4XML - chains L and H; structure by X-ray diffraction, 2.68 A resolution.

# Chain L
Protein: Light chain of HIV-1 gp120 V3-specific human monoclonal antibody 2424
Source organism: Homo sapiens
Notes: antibody fragment or engineered binder
Sequence (215 residues; row label = number of the first residue in the row; a row labelled like 27A-27E holds insertion residues (27A, then the next letters in order)):
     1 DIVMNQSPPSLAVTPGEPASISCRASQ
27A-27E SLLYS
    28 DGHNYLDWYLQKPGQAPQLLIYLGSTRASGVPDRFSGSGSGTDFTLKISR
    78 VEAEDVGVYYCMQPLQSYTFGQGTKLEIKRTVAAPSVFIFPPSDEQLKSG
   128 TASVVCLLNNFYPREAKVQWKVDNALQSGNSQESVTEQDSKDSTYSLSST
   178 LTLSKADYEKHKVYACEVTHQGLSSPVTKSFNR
Cystine bridges: Cys23-Cys88, Cys133-Cys193

# Chain H
Protein: Heavy chain of HIV-1 gp120 V3-specific human monoclonal antibody 2424
Source organism: Homo sapiens
Notes: antibody fragment or engineered binder
Sequence (223 residues; row label = number of the first residue in the row; a row labelled like 82A-82C holds insertion residues (82A, then the next letters in order)):
     1 EVQLVGSGGGLIQPGGSLRLSCAASDFSVSEYYMTWVRQAPGKGLEWVAV
    51 LYKDGSQFYAPSVKGRFIVSRDNSKNSLYLQM
82A-82C NNL
    83 RGEDTAVYFCARENADYG
100A-100G SDYYFGM
   101 DVWGQGTAVAVSSASTKGPSVFPLAPSSKSTSGGTAALGCLVKDYFPEPV
   151 TVSWNSGALTSSVHTFPAVLQSSGLYSLSSVVTVPSSSLGTQTYICNVNH
   201 KPSNTKVDKKAEP
Unresolved in the structure: 127-131
Cystine bridges: Cys22-Cys92, Cys140-Cys196

# Chain L / chain H interface
Pairs across the interface - 67 pairs, chain L then chain H:
  His30(L) - Tyr100C(H)
  Tyr32(L) - Tyr100D(H)  hydrophobic
  Asp34(L) - Tyr100D(H)  hydrogen bond
  Asp34(L) - Gly100F(H)
  Tyr36(L) - Tyr100D(H)
  Tyr36(L) - Met100G(H)  hydrogen bond (side chain-backbone)
  Tyr36(L) - Trp103(H)  hydrophobic
  Gln38(L) - Gln39(H)  hydrogen bond
  Ala43(L) - Phe91(H)  hydrophobic
  Ala43(L) - Trp103(H)  hydrophobic
  Ala43(L) - Gly104(H)
  Pro44(L) - Leu45(H)  hydrophobic
  Pro44(L) - Trp103(H)  hydrophobic
  Leu46(L) - Phe100E(H)
  Leu46(L) - Met100G(H)
  Leu46(L) - Asp101(H)
  Tyr49(L) - Tyr100D(H)
  Tyr49(L) - Phe100E(H)
  Leu50(L) - Tyr100C(H)  hydrophobic
  Leu50(L) - Tyr100D(H)
  Tyr87(L) - Gln39(H)
  Tyr87(L) - Gly44(H)
  Tyr87(L) - Leu45(H)  hydrophobic
  Met89(L) - Tyr100D(H)
  Met89(L) - Met100G(H)  hydrophobic
  Pro91(L) - Tyr100D(H)
  Ser94(L) - Trp47(H)
  Ser94(L) - Phe58(H)
  Tyr95(L) - Trp47(H)
  Tyr95(L) - Val50(H)  hydrophobic
  Tyr95(L) - Glu95(H)  hydrogen bond
  Tyr95(L) - Tyr99(H)
  Phe97(L) - Leu45(H)  hydrophobic
  Phe97(L) - Trp47(H)
  Phe115(L) - Ser132(H)
  Phe115(L) - Ala136(H)  hydrophobic
  Phe115(L) - Ala137(H)
  Phe117(L) - Leu124(H)
  Phe117(L) - Ala125(H)
  Phe117(L) - Ala137(H)
  Ser120(L) - Phe122(H)
  Ser120(L) - Pro123(H)
  Glu122(L) - Phe122(H)
  Gln123(L) - Phe122(H)
  Gln123(L) - Lys143(H)
  Ser130(L) - Lys143(H)  hydrogen bond
  Val132(L) - Leu124(H)  hydrophobic
  Leu134(L) - Phe166(H)  hydrophobic
  Leu134(L) - Val181(H)  hydrophobic
  Asn136(L) - His164(H)  hydrogen bond (backbone-side chain)
  Asn136(L) - Thr183(H)  hydrogen bond
  Asn137(L) - His164(H)  hydrogen bond
  Gln159(L) - Val169(H)
  Gln159(L) - Leu170(H)  hydrogen bond (side chain-backbone)
  Ser161(L) - Phe166(H)
  Ser161(L) - Pro167(H)  hydrogen bond (side chain-backbone)
  Ser161(L) - Val169(H)
  Val162(L) - Pro167(H)
  Thr163(L) - His164(H)
  Thr163(L) - Phe166(H)
  Asp166(L) - His164(H)
  Ser173(L) - His164(H)  hydrogen bond
  Ser173(L) - Phe166(H)
  Leu174(L) - Phe166(H)
  Ser175(L) - Phe166(H)
  Ser175(L) - Ser179(H)  hydrogen bond
  Lys206(L) - Ser132(H)
Other interface residues (no listed pair), chain L (40 interface residues in all): Gln42, Ser126, Glu160, Thr171, Thr179
Other interface residues (no listed pair), chain H (44 interface residues in all): Val37, Lys43, Glu46, Asp100B, Pro126, Thr135, Leu138, Leu141, Ala168, Gln171, Lys209

# Summary
The interface between chain L and chain H involves 40 residues on one side and 44 on the other, with 12
hydrogen bonds. Among the polar pairs are Asp34(L)-Tyr100D(H), Tyr36(L)-Met100G(H) and Gln38(L)-Gln39(H).
Chain L is Light chain of HIV-1 gp120 V3-specific human monoclonal antibody 2424 and chain H is Heavy chain of
HIV-1 gp120 V3-specific human monoclonal antibody 2424, both from Homo sapiens; the structure, Crystal
structure of Fab of HIV-1 gp120 V3-specific human monoclonal antibody 2424, was determined by X-ray
diffraction.
